PDB entry 3ABZ | X-ray diffraction, 2.15 A resolution | chains C and D of the 4 polymer chains in the assembly

# Chain C (and D)
Molecule: Beta-glucosidase I
From: Kluyveromyces marxianus
Notes: EC 3.2.1.21; chain D of this document is another copy of the same molecule, construct and numbering; everything in this record applies to it too
UniProtKB: D1GCC6 (D1GCC6_KLUMA); residues 1-845 here = UniProt positions 1-845
Chain sequence (845 residues; numbered 1 to 845; the number before each row is that of its first residue):
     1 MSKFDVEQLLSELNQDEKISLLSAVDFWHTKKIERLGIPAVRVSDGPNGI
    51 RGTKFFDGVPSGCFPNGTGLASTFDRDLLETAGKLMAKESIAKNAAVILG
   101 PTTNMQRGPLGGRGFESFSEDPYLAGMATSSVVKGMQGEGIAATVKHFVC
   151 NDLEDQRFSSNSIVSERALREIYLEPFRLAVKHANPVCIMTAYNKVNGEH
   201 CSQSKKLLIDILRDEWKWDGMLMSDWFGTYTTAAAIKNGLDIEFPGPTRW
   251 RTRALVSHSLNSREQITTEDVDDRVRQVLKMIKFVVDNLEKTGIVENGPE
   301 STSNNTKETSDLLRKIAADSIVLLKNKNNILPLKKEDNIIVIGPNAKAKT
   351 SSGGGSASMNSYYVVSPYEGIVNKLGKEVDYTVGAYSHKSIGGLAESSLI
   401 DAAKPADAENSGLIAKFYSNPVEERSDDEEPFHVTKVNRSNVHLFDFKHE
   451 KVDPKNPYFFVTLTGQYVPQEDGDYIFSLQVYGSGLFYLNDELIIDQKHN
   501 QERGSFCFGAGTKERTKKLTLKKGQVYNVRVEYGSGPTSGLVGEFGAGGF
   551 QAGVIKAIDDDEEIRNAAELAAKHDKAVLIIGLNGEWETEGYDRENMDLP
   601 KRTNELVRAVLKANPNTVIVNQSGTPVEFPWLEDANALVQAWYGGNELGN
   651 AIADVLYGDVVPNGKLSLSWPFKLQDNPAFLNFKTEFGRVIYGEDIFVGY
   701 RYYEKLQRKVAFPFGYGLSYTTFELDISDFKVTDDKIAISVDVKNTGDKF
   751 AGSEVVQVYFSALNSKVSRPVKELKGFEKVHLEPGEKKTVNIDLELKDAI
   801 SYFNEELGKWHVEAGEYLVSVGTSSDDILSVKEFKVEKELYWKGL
Not modelled in the structure: 1, 538-545 (chain D: 1, 424-428, 540-545)
Modified positions: Mse1 (selenomethionine); Mse86, Mse105, Mse127, Mse136, Mse190, Mse221, Mse223, Mse281, Mse359, Mse597 (selenomethionine; parent Met)

# Interface between chain C and chain D
Pairs across the interface - 44 pairs, chain C then chain D:
  S165(C) with R689(D), hydrogen bond; I691(D)
  R167(C) with F687(D)
  Q675(C) with L706(D)
  F680(C) with K705(D); L706(D), hydrophobic
  L681(C) with F697(D), hydrophobic; Y702(D), hydrophobic; K705(D)
  N682(C) with G693(D), hydrogen bond (side chain-backbone)
  E686(C) with R167(D), salt bridge; V767(D); S768(D), hydrogen bond (side chain-backbone)
  F687(C) with R167(D); V767(D), hydrophobic; Y802(D), hydrophobic; F803(D); N804(D); E805(D); E806(D)
  R689(C) with S165(D); D695(D), salt bridge; E805(D), salt bridge
  I691(C) with S165(D); D695(D)
  G693(C) with N682(D); G693(D)
  D695(C) with R689(D), salt bridge; I691(D)
  F697(C) with L681(D), hydrophobic
  Y702(C) with L681(D), hydrophobic
  K705(C) with F680(D); L681(D)
  L706(C) with Q675(D); F680(D), hydrophobic; L681(D), hydrophobic
  R708(C) with R708(D)
  S768(C) with E686(D)
  Y802(C) with F687(D), hydrophobic
  N804(C) with F687(D)
  E805(C) with F687(D); R689(D), salt bridge
  E806(C) with F687(D); G688(D)
Other interface residues (no listed pair), chain C (25 interface residues in all): G688, Q707, F803
Other interface residues (no listed pair), chain D (28 interface residues in all): E694, Q707, K766

# In short
25 residues of chain C face 28 of chain D across their interface; the contacts include 3 hydrogen bonds and 5
salt bridges. Among the polar pairs are E686(C)-R167(D), R689(C)-D695(D) and R689(C)-E805(D).
Both chains are Beta-glucosidase I (Kluyveromyces marxianus). Entry 3ABZ (Crystal structure of Se-Met labeled
Beta-glucosidase from Kluyveromyces marxianus) was determined by X-ray diffraction (same publication as 3AC0).
